PDB entry 3A11 | X-ray diffraction, 2.50 A resolution | chains A and D of the 6 polymer chains in the assembly

# Chain A (and D)
Name: Translation initiation factor eIF-2B, delta subunit
Organism: Thermococcus kodakaraensis
Notes: EC 5.3.1.-; chain D of this document is another copy of the same molecule, construct and numbering; everything in this record applies to it too
Reference sequence: Q5JFM9 (Q5JFM9_PYRKO); residue numbers follow UniProt; this construct covers 1-322
Sequence (338 residues; numbered -15 to 322; the number before each row is that of its first residue; numbers below 1 keep their minus sign (Met-15 is residue -15)):
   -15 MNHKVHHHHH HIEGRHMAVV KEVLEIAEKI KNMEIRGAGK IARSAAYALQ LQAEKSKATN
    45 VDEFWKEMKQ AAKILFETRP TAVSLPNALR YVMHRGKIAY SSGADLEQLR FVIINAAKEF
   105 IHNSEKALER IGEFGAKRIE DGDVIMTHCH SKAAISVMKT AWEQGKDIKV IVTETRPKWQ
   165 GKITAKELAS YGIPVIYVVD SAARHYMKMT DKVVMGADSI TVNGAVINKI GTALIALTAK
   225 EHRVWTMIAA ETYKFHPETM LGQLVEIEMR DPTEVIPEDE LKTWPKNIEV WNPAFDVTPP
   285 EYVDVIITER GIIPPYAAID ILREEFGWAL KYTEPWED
Unresolved in the structure: -15 to 2 (chain D: -15 to 0, 250-251)
Construct notes: expression tag (-15 to 0)
Curated features (UniProtKB/Swiss-Prot):
  - active site: Cys133 (Proton acceptor), Asp202 (Proton donor)
  - binding site (substrate): Arg20 to Gly23, Arg63, Ser135 to Ala137, Asn212, Lys213, Lys238
  - site: Arg227 (Plays a key role in hexamerization)
From the paper describing this entry:
  - self-association interface (contacts with another copy of this molecule); pairs are residue here / residue on that copy: Glu158-Arg160 (salt bridge), Arg227-Glu285, Tyr300-Tyr300 (hydrophobic contact)
  - mutagenesis - R227E: decreased catalytic activity
  - mutagenesis - C133A, C133S, D202N: abolished catalytic activity
  - mutagenesis - D202N: abolished binding to alpha-R15P (proposed by the authors, not directly observed)
  - catalytic residues: Asp202 (proposed by the authors, not directly observed)

# Chain A / chain D interface
Residue-residue contacts - 6 pairs, chain A then chain D:
  Arg188(A) with Arg227(D)
  Glu225(A) with Arg227(D), salt bridge
  His226(A) with Arg227(D)
  Arg227(A) with Arg188(D); Glu225(D), salt bridge; His226(D)

# Summary
The chain A/chain D interface involves 4 residues from each chain, with 2 salt bridges. The salt-bridged pair
is Glu225(A)-Arg227(D). UniProt lists active-site residues Cys133(A) and Asp202(A) and 11 substrate-binding
residues on chain A. The paper reports the catalytic residue Asp202(A); C133A, C133S and D202N of chain A
abolish catalytic activity.
Both chains are Translation initiation factor eIF-2B, delta subunit (Thermococcus kodakaraensis). Entry 3A11
(Crystal structure of ribose-1,5-bisphosphate isomerase from Thermococcus kodakaraensis KOD1) was determined
by X-ray diffraction (same publication as 3VM6 and 3A9C).
